6F0K - chains B and H of the 7 polymer chains in the assembly; structure by electron microscopy, 3.87 A resolution.

Chain B:
Molecule: Fe-S-cluster-containing hydrogenase
Source organism: Rhodothermus marinus (strain ATCC 43812 / DSM 4252 / R-10)
Reference sequence: D0MDD5 (D0MDD5_RHOM4); numbering as in UniProt (aligned over 1-1039)
Sequence (1039 residues; each row starts with the number of its first residue):
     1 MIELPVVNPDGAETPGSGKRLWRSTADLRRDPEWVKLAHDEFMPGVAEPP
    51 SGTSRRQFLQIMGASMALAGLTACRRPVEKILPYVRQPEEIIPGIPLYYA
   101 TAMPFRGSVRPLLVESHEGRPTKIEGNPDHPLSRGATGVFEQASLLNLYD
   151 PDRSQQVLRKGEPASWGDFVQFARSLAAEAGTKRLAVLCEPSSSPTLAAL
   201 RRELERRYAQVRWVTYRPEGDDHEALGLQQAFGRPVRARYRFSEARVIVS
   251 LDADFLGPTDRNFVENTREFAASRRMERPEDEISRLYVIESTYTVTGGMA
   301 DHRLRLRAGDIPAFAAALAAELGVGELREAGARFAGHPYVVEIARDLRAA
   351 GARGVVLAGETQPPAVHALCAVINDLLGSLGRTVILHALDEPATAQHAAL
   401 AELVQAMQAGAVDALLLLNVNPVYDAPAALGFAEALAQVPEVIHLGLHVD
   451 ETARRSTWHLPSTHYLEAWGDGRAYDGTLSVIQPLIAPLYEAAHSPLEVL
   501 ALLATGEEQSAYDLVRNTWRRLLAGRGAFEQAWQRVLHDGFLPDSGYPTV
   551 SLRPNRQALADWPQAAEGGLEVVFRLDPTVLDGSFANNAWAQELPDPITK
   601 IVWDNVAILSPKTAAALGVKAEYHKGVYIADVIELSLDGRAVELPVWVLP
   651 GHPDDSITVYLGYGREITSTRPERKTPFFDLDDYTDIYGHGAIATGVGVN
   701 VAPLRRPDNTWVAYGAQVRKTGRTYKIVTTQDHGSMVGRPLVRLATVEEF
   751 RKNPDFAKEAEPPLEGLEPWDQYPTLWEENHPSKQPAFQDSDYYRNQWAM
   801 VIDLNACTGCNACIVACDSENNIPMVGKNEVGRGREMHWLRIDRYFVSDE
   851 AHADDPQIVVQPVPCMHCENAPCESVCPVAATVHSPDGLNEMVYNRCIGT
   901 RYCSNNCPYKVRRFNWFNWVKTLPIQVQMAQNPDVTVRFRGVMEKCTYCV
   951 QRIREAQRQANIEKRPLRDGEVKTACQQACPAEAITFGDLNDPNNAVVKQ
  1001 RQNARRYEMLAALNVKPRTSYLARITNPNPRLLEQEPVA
Disordered / not traced: 1-74, 1036-1039

Chain H:
Molecule: ActH
Source organism: Rhodothermus marinus (strain ATCC 43812 / DSM 4252 / R-10)
Reference sequence: D0MKF0 (D0MKF0_RHOM4); residues 1-182 here = UniProt positions 1-182
Sequence (182 residues; each row starts with the number of its first residue):
     1 MKRYPGLIGLLVVLVSVAGCRFYGYPGGVALTLAQIEAASEQVAQDLEQA
    51 LAELEALRLLARRDETLAPYVAQYEAILEAHQQAVLEFEHWKEQVAAHPG
   101 DYRRANRTLGAITARHEALLQQYADVAWAVAQHVNPALLARAYTSSGPRF
   151 FFYVVPPQYARQVNEQAVPPLQVVRYLAAQLS
Disordered / not traced: 1-24, 181-182

Interface between chain B and chain H:
Contacting residue pairs - 49 pairs, chain B then chain H:
  Glu-89(B) / Tyr-153(H)
  Glu-90(B) / Tyr-153(H)
  Ile-95(B) / Arg-149(H)
  Ile-95(B) / Phe-150(H)
  Pro-96(B) / Phe-150(H)
  Leu-97(B) / Phe-150(H)  hydrophobic
  Tyr-98(B) / Phe-150(H)  hydrophobic
  Lys-784(B) / Glu-87(H)  salt bridge
  Lys-784(B) / Trp-91(H)
  Gln-785(B) / Trp-91(H)
  Pro-786(B) / Trp-91(H)
  Pro-786(B) / Arg-107(H)
  Ala-787(B) / Arg-107(H)
  Gln-789(B) / Trp-91(H)
  Gln-789(B) / Ala-111(H)
  Gln-789(B) / Arg-115(H)  hydrogen bond
  Asp-790(B) / Arg-107(H)
  Asp-790(B) / Gly-110(H)
  Asp-790(B) / Ala-111(H)
  Ser-791(B) / Gly-110(H)
  Ser-791(B) / Ala-114(H)
  Tyr-794(B) / Arg-115(H)  hydrogen bond
  Arg-795(B) / Ala-118(H)
  Glu-955(B) / Arg-149(H)  salt bridge
  Gln-959(B) / Ser-146(H)  hydrogen bond
  Gln-959(B) / Gly-147(H)
  Gln-959(B) / Phe-152(H)
  Ile-962(B) / Pro-157(H)  hydrophobic
  Ile-962(B) / Arg-161(H)
  Glu-963(B) / Thr-144(H)
  Glu-963(B) / Ser-146(H)  hydrogen bond
  Glu-963(B) / Pro-157(H)
  Glu-963(B) / Ala-160(H)
  Glu-963(B) / Arg-161(H)
  Lys-964(B) / Thr-144(H)
  Lys-964(B) / Asn-164(H)  hydrogen bond (backbone-side chain)
  Arg-965(B) / Gln-121(H)
  Arg-965(B) / Thr-144(H)
  Arg-965(B) / Ser-146(H)  hydrogen bond
  Pro-966(B) / Gln-121(H)
  Pro-966(B) / Tyr-143(H)  hydrophobic
  Arg-968(B) / Ser-145(H)
  Asn-991(B) / Gln-122(H)  hydrogen bond (backbone-side chain)
  Asp-992(B) / Gln-122(H)
  Asp-992(B) / Asp-125(H)
  Pro-993(B) / Gln-73(H)
  Pro-993(B) / Gln-122(H)
  Asn-994(B) / Gln-73(H)  hydrogen bond
  Asn-994(B) / Asp-125(H)  hydrogen bond (side chain-backbone)
Also at the interface, not in a pair above, chain B (28 interface residues in all): Ser-783
Also at the interface, not in a pair above, chain H (29 interface residues in all): Thr-108, Val-126, Ala-129, Glu-165

In short:
28 residues of chain B face 29 of chain H across their interface, with 9 hydrogen bonds and 2 salt bridges.
Among the polar pairs are Lys-784(B)/Glu-87(H), Glu-955(B)/Arg-149(H) and Gln-789(B)/Arg-115(H).
Here chain B is Fe-S-cluster-containing hydrogenase and chain H is ActH, both from Rhodothermus marinus
(strain ATCC 43812 / DSM 4252 / R-10). Entry 6F0K (Alternative complex III) was determined by electron
microscopy.
